PDB entry 6LSN | X-ray diffraction, 2.44 A resolution | chains A and F of the 6 polymer chains in the assembly

[Chain A]
Name: Tubulin alpha-1B chain
Organism: Sus scrofa
Reference sequence: Q2XVP4 (TBA1B_PIG); residue numbers follow UniProt; this construct covers 1-450
Chain sequence (450 residues; row label = number of the first residue in the row):
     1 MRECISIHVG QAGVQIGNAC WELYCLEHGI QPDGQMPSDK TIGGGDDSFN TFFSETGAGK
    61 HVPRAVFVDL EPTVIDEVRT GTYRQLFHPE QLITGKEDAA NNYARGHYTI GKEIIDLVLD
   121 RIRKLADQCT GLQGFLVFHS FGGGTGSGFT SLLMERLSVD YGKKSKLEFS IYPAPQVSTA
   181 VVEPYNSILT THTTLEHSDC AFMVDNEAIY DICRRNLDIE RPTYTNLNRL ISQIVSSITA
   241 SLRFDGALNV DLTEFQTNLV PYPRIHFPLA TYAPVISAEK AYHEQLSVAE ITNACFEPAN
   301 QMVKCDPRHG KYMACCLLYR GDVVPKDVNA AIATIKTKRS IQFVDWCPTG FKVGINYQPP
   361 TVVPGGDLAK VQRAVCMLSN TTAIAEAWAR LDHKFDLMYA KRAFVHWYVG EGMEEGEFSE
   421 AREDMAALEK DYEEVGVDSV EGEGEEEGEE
Not modelled in the structure: 441-450
Curated features (UniProtKB/Swiss-Prot):
  - motif: Met1 to Cys4 (MREC motif)
  - active site: Glu254
  - binding site (GTP): Gly10, Gln11, Ala12, Gln15, Glu71, Ala99, Ser140, Gly143, Gly144, Thr145, Gly146, Thr179, Glu183, Asn206, Tyr224, Asn228, Leu252
  - binding site (Mg(2+)): Glu71
  - modified residue: Lys40 (N6,N6,N6-trimethyllysine), Ser48 (Phosphoserine), Ser232 (Phosphoserine), Tyr282 (3'-nitrotyrosine), Arg339 (Omega-N-methylarginine), Ser439 (Phosphoserine), Glu443 (5-glutamyl polyglutamate), Glu445 (5-glutamyl polyglutamate)
  - cross-link (Glycyl lysine isopeptide (Lys-Gly)): Lys326 (interchain with G-Cter in ubiquitin), Lys370 (interchain with G-Cter in ubiquitin)
Ion coordination: Ca2+: Asp39, Thr41, Gly44, Glu55
Small-molecule neighbours:
  - ERR (2-(1-methylindol-5-yl)-7-(3,4,5-trimethoxyphenyl)pyrazolo[1,5-a]pyrimidine): Asn101, Thr179, Ala180, Val181
  - GTP (guanosine-5'-triphosphate): Gly10, Gln11, Ala12, Gln15, Ile16, Asp69, Asp98, Ala99, Ala100, Asn101, Ser140, Gly142, Gly143, Gly144, Thr145, Gly146, Ile171, Pro173, Val177, Ser178, Thr179, Glu183, Asn206, Tyr224, Leu227, Asn228, Ile231

[Chain F]
Name: Tubulin tyrosine ligase
Organism: Gallus gallus
Reference sequence: E1BQ43 (E1BQ43_CHICK); residue numbers follow UniProt; this construct covers 1-378
Chain sequence (384 residues; each row starts with the number of its first residue):
     1 MYTFVVRDEN SSVYAEVSRL LLATGQWKRL RKDNPRFNLM LGERNRLPFG RLGHEPGLVQ
    61 LVNYYRGADK LCRKASLVKL IKTSPELSES CTWFPESYVI YPTNLKTPVA PAQNGIRHLI
   121 NNTRTDEREV FLAAYNRRRE GREGNVWIAK SSAGAKGEGI LISSEASELL DFIDEQGQVH
   181 VIQKYLEKPL LLEPGHRKFD IRSWVLVDHL YNIYLYREGV LRTSSEPYNS ANFQDKTCHL
   241 TNHCIQKEYS KNYGRYEEGN EMFFEEFNQY LMDALNTTLE NSILLQIKHI IRSCLMCIEP
   301 AISTKHLHYQ SFQLFGFDFM VDEELKVWLI EVNGAPACAQ KLYAELCQGI VDVAISSVFP
   361 LADTGQKTSQ PTSIFIKLHH HHHH
Not modelled in the structure: 107-124, 153-157, 362-371
Sequence notes: expression tag (379-384)
Small-molecule neighbours: AMP-PCP (ACP; phosphomethylphosphonic acid adenylate ester): Lys74, Ile148, Lys150, Gln183, Lys184, Tyr185, Leu186, Lys198, Asp200, Arg202, Arg222, His239, Leu240, Thr241, Asn242, Asp318, Met320, Ile330, Glu331, Asn333

[Chain A / chain F interface]
Contacting residue pairs (24):
  Gln176(A) - Pro56(F)
  Glu207(A) - His54(F)  salt bridge
  Glu297(A) - His306(F)
  Pro298(A) - Leu307(F)  hydrophobic
  Lys304(A) - His54(F)
  Asp306(A) - Arg66(F)
  Asp306(A) - Leu307(F)
  Arg308(A) - Pro300(F)  hydrogen bond (side chain-backbone)
  Arg308(A) - Ala301(F)
  Arg308(A) - Ile302(F)
  Arg308(A) - Ser303(F)  hydrogen bond (side chain-backbone)
  Arg308(A) - Leu307(F)
  His309(A) - Arg66(F)  hydrogen bond (side chain-backbone)
  His309(A) - Gly67(F)
  His309(A) - Ala301(F)  hydrogen bond (side chain-backbone)
  Ser340(A) - Ala301(F)
  Glu386(A) - Gly50(F)
  Glu386(A) - Arg66(F)  salt bridge
  Arg390(A) - Gly50(F)
  Arg390(A) - His54(F)
  His393(A) - Arg51(F)
  Glu433(A) - Arg46(F)  salt bridge
  Val440(A) - Asp69(F)
  Val440(A) - Arg73(F)
Interface residues without a listed pair, chain A (17 interface residues in all): Cys305, Lys338, Lys394
Interface residues without a listed pair, chain F (19 interface residues in all): Asp33, Gly53, Glu55, His308

[Summary]
17 residues of chain A and 19 residues of chain F are in contact, with 4 hydrogen bonds and 3 salt bridges.
Among the polar pairs are Glu207(A)-His54(F), Glu386(A)-Arg66(F) and Glu433(A)-Arg46(F). Bound to chain A: GTP
and compound ERR. Chain F binds AMP-PCP.
Here chain A is Tubulin alpha-1B chain (Sus scrofa) and chain F is Tubulin tyrosine ligase (Gallus gallus).
Entry 6LSN (Crystal structure of tubulin-inhibitor complex) was determined by X-ray diffraction.
